Entry 5Z1Z (X-ray diffraction, 1.97 A resolution); this record covers chains A and D of the 4 polymer chains in the assembly.

== Chain A (and D) ==
Protein: D-isomer specific 2-hydroxyacid dehydrogenase NAD-binding
Source organism: Escherichia coli
Notes: chain D of this document is another copy of the same molecule, construct and numbering; everything in this record applies to it too
UniProtKB: A0A140N893 (A0A140N893_ECOBD); residues 1-329 here = UniProt positions 1-329
Chain sequence (329 residues; each row starts with the number of its first residue):
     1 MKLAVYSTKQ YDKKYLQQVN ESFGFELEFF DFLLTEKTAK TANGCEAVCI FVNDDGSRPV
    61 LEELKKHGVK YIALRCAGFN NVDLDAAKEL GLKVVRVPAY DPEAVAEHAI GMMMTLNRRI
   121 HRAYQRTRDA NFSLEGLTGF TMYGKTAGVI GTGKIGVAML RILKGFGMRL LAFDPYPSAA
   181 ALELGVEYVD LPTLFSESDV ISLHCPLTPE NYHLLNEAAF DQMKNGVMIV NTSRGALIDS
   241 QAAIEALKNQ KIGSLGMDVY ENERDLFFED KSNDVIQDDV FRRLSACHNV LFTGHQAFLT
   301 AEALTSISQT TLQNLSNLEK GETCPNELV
Disordered / not traced: 265-278 (chain D: 266-283)

== Chain A / chain D interface ==
Pairs across the interface (15):
  Lys2(A) - Lys37(D)
  Glu28(A) - Lys37(D)  salt bridge
  Phe30(A) - Lys37(D)
  Phe32(A) - Phe32(D)  hydrophobic
  Phe32(A) - Thr38(D)
  Lys37(A) - Glu28(D)  salt bridge
  Lys37(A) - Thr41(D)
  Thr38(A) - Phe32(D)
  Lys40(A) - Lys40(D)
  Thr41(A) - Lys37(D)
  Arg122(A) - Asp129(D)  salt bridge
  Arg128(A) - Gln125(D)
  Asp129(A) - Arg122(D)  salt bridge
  Asp129(A) - Gln125(D)  hydrogen bond
  Asn131(A) - Asn131(D)
Also at the interface, not in a pair above, chain A (14 interface residues in all): Asp31, Gln125
Also at the interface, not in a pair above, chain D (12 interface residues in all): Phe30, Asp31

== Overview ==
The interface between chain A and chain D involves 14 residues on one side and 12 on the other, with 1
hydrogen bond and 4 salt bridges. Among the polar pairs are Glu28(A)-Lys37(D), Arg122(A)-Asp129(D) and
Asp129(A)-Gln125(D).
Chain A and chain D are both D-isomer specific 2-hydroxyacid dehydrogenase NAD-binding (Escherichia coli); the
structure, The apo-structure of D-lactate dehydrogenase from Escherichia coli, was determined by X-ray
diffraction, deposited together with 5Z20, 5Z21, 6ABI and 6ABJ.
